PDB entry 5F6Z | X-ray diffraction, 2.25 A resolution | chains B and C of the 4 polymer chains in the assembly

== Chain B (and C) ==
Protein: Sandercyanin Fluorescent Protein
Organism: Sander vitreus
Notes: chain C of this document is another copy of the same molecule, construct and numbering; everything in this record applies to it too
Amino-acid sequence (170 residues; numbered 20 to 189; the number before each row is that of its first residue):
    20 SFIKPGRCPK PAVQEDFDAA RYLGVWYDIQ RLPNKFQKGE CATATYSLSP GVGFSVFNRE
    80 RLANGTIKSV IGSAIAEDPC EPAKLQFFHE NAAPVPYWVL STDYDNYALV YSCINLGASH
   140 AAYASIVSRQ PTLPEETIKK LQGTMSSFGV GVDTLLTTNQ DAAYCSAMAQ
Unresolved in the structure: 186-189
Disulfide bonds: Cys27-Cys132, Cys60-Cys184
Covalent attachments: N-acetylglucosamine (NAG) linked to Asn83
Ligand contacts:
  - biliverdine ix alpha (BLA), molecule 1: Ser20, Trp45, Asp47, Phe55, Gln56, Ala61, Thr62, Ala63, Tyr65, Asn77, Arg78, Glu79, Lys87, Ser88, Val89, His108, Ala111, Val114, Pro115, Tyr116, Val129, Ser131, Ile133, Tyr142, Ser144, Val146
  - biliverdine ix alpha (BLA), molecule 2: Leu135, Gly136, Ala137

== Interface between chain B and chain C ==
Contacting residue pairs - 27 pairs, chain B then chain C:
  Ile22(B) - Ser20(C)
  Ile22(B) - Ile22(C)  hydrophobic
  Ile22(B) - Lys54(C)
  Arg26(B) - Asn110(C)  hydrogen bond (side chain-backbone)
  Arg26(B) - Ala111(C)
  Arg26(B) - Ala112(C)
  Lys54(B) - Ser138(C)
  Asn110(B) - Arg26(C)  hydrogen bond (backbone-side chain)
  Asn110(B) - Ala137(C)
  Ala111(B) - Gly136(C)
  Ala111(B) - Ala137(C)
  Ala112(B) - Asn134(C)
  Ala112(B) - Gly136(C)  hydrogen bond (backbone-backbone)
  Val114(B) - Gly136(C)
  Ile133(B) - Ile133(C)  hydrophobic
  Ile133(B) - Asn134(C)
  Ile133(B) - Leu135(C)  hydrophobic
  Asn134(B) - Ala112(C)
  Asn134(B) - Ile133(C)
  Leu135(B) - Ile133(C)  hydrophobic
  Leu135(B) - Ala140(C)  hydrophobic
  Gly136(B) - Ala111(C)
  Gly136(B) - Ala112(C)  hydrogen bond (backbone-backbone)
  Gly136(B) - Val114(C)
  Ala137(B) - Ala111(C)
  Ser138(B) - Lys54(C)
  Ala140(B) - Leu135(C)  hydrophobic
Also at the interface, not in a pair above, chain B (15 interface residues in all): Ser20

== Overview ==
The chain B/chain C interface involves 15 residues from each chain, with 4 hydrogen bonds. Among the polar
pairs are Arg26(B)-Asn110(C) and Ala112(B)-Gly136(C). Bound to chain B: biliverdine ix alpha.
N-acetylglucosamine is covalently linked to Asn83(B).
Chain B and chain C are both Sandercyanin Fluorescent Protein (Sander vitreus); the structure, Sandercyanin
Fluorescent Protein purified from Sander vitreus, was determined by X-ray diffraction together with 5EZ2 and
5F1E from the same study.
